6FB5 - chains B and D of the 4 polymer chains in the assembly; structure by X-ray diffraction, 2.20 A resolution.

Chain B:
Protein: I-CreI monomer B
From: Chlamydomonas reinhardtii
Chain sequence (154 residues; numbered 2 to 155; the number before each row is that of its first residue):
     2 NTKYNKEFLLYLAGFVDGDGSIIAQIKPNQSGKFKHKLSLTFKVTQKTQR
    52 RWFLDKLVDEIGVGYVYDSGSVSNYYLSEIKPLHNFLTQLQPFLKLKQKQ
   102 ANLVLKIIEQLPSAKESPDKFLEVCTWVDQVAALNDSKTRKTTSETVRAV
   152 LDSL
Metal / ion sites: Mg2+ site 1: Gly-19 (shared with 1 residue of chain A; DC514(D) of chain D; 1 residue of chain F); Mg2+ site 2: Asp-20 (shared with 1 residue of chain A; DA515(D) of chain D; 1 residue of chain F); Mg2+ site 3: Ala-134, Asn-136

Chain D:
Molecule: 24-nt DNA strand
Sequence (24 nucleotides; numbered 501 to 524; the number before each row is that of its first residue):
   501 TCAGACTTGTCCACAGGAGTCAGA
Metal / ion sites: Mg2+ site 1: DC514 (shared with 1 residue of chain A; Gly-19(B) of chain B; 1 residue of chain F); Mg2+ site 2: DA515 (shared with 1 residue of chain A; Asp-20(B) of chain B; 1 residue of chain F)

Chain B / chain D interface:
Contacting residue pairs (24):
  Asp-20(B) with DA515(D), phosphate contact
  Ser-32(B) with DT501(D), sugar contact; DC502(D), base contact
  Gly-33(B) with DC502(D), phosphate contact
  Lys-34(B) with DC502(D), hydrogen bond to the phosphate
  Lys-38(B) with DA503(D), base contact; DG504(D), hydrogen bond to the base
  Tyr-66(B) with DA505(D), hydrogen bond to the phosphate; DC506(D), phosphate contact
  Tyr-68(B) with DA505(D), sugar contact; DC506(D), hydrogen bond to the phosphate; DT507(D), phosphate contact
  Ser-70(B) with DT508(D), base contact
  Tyr-77(B) with DA505(D), base contact; DC506(D), hydrogen bond to the base
  Ser-79(B) with DG504(D), sugar contact; DA505(D), phosphate contact
  Glu-80(B) with DG504(D), phosphate contact
  Ile-81(B) with DG504(D), hydrogen bond to the phosphate
  Lys-116(B) with DA503(D), salt bridge to the phosphate
  Asp-137(B) with DA513(D), sugar contact
  Lys-139(B) with DC511(D), hydrogen bond to the base; DC512(D), hydrogen bond to the phosphate; DA513(D), salt bridge to the phosphate
Interface residues without a listed pair, chain B (17 interface residues in all): Gly-19, Thr-140
Interface residues without a listed pair, chain D (15 interface residues in all): DG509, DT510, DC514

Summary:
The interface between chain B and chain D involves 17 residues on one side and 15 on the other; the contacts
include 8 hydrogen bonds and 2 salt bridges. Among the polar pairs are Lys-38(B)/DG504(D), Tyr-77(B)/DC506(D)
and Lys-139(B)/DC511(D).
Here chain B is I-CreI monomer B (Chlamydomonas reinhardtii) and chain D is a 24-nt DNA strand. Entry 6FB5
(Crystal Structure of a Tailored I-CreI Homing Endonuclease Protein (3115 variant) in complex with an altered
...) was determined by X-ray diffraction (same publication as 6FB0, 6FB1, 6FB2, 6FB6, 6FB7, 6FB8 and 6FB9).
